Entry 5Y9C (X-ray diffraction, 3.44 A resolution); this record covers chains D and H of the 7 polymer chains in the assembly.

# Chain D
Name: Major capsid protein L1
Source organism: Human papillomavirus type 58
UniProt: P26535 (VL1_HPV58); residues 10-498 here correspond to UniProt positions 36-524 (UniProt number = residue number + 26)
Amino-acid sequence (490 residues; row label = number of the first residue in the row):
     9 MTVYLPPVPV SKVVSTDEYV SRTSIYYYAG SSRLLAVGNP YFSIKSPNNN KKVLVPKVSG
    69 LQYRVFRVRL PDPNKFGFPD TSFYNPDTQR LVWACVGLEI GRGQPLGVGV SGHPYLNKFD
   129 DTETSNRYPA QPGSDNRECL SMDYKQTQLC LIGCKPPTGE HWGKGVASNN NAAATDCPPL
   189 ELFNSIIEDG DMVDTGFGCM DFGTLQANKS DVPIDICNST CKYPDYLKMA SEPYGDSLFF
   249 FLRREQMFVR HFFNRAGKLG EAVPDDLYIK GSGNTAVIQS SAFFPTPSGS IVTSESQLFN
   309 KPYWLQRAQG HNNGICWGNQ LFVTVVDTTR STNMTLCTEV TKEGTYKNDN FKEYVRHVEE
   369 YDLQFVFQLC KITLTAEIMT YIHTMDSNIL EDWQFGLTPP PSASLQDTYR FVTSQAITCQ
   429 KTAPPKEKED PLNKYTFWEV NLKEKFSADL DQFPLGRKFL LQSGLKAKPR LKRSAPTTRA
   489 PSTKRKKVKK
Disordered / not traced: 9-19, 175-180, 404-437, 474-498
Differences from the reference sequence: initiating methionine (9); engineered mutation Ser-176 (Cys202 in P26535)
What the authors report for this chain:
  - specificity-determining residues: Arg-135, Ser-142, Asn-282

# Chain H
Name: heavy chain of Fab fragment of antibody A12A3
Source organism: Mus musculus
Notes: antibody fragment or engineered binder
Amino-acid sequence (216 residues; row label = number of the first residue in the row):
     1 EVQLQQSGAE LVRPGALVKL SCKASGFNIK DYYMHWVKQR PEQGLEWIGW IDPENGKTIY
    61 DPRFRGKASI TADTSSNTAY LQLSSLTSED AAVYYCATSN YRYDRSFDYW GQGTTLTVSA
   121 KTTPPSVYPL APGCGDTTGS SVTSGCLVKG YFPEPVTVTW NSGSLSSSVH TFPALLQSGL
   181 YTMSSSVTVP SSTWPSQTVT CSVAHPASST TVDKKL
Disordered / not traced: 162-167
Cystine bridges: Cys-22/Cys-96, Cys-146/Cys-201

# Interface between chain D and chain H
Pairs across the interface (10):
  Asp-128(D) with Arg-102(H), salt bridge
  Asn-134(D) with Arg-102(H), hydrogen bond
  Arg-135(D) with Asp-31(H), salt bridge; Arg-102(H), hydrogen bond (backbone-side chain)
  Pro-137(D) with Tyr-103(H), hydrophobic
  Ala-138(D) with Arg-102(H); Tyr-103(H)
  Gln-139(D) with Arg-102(H), hydrogen bond (backbone-backbone); Tyr-103(H)
  Asn-144(D) with Tyr-101(H), hydrogen bond
Interface residues without a listed pair, chain D (10 interface residues in all): Phe-127, Glu-146, Gln-287
Interface residues without a listed pair, chain H (5 interface residues in all): Tyr-32
From the paper, about this interface:
  - specific contacts: Asp-128(D)/Arg-102(H) (salt bridge), Arg-135(D)/Asp-31(H) (salt bridge), Arg-135(D)/Arg-102(H) (hydrogen bond), Gln-139(D)/Arg-102(H) (hydrogen bond), Asn-144(D)/Tyr-101(H) (hydrogen bond)
  - epitope / paratope residues, chain D: Asp-128(D), Arg-135(D), Gln-139(D), Asn-144(D)
  - hot spots on chain D (mutagenesis) - Q139A, N144A: unchanged binding to heavy chain of Fab fragment of antibody A12A3 (chain H)
  - epitope / paratope residues, chain H: Asp-31(H), Tyr-101(H), Arg-102(H)

# In short
10 residues of chain D and 5 residues of chain H are in contact; the contacts include 4 hydrogen bonds and 2
salt bridges. Among the polar pairs are Asp-128(D)/Arg-102(H), Arg-135(D)/Asp-31(H) and Asn-134(D)/Arg-102(H).
The paper describes salt bridges between Asp-128(D) and Arg-102(H) and Arg-135(D) and Asp-31(H); hydrogen
bonds between Arg-135(D) and Arg-102(H), Gln-139(D) and Arg-102(H) and Asn-144(D) and Tyr-101(H). The paper
reports that Q139A and N144A of chain D leave binding to heavy chain of Fab fragment of antibody A12A3 (chain
H) unchanged; epitope/paratope residues Asp-128(D), Arg-135(D) and Asp-31(H) among others.
Here chain D is Major capsid protein L1 (Human papillomavirus type 58) and chain H is heavy chain of Fab
fragment of antibody A12A3 (Mus musculus). Entry 5Y9C (Crystal structure of HPV58 pentamer in complex with the
Fab fragment of antibody A12A3) was determined by X-ray diffraction (same publication as 5Y9E and 5Y9F).
